Entry 8XBO (X-ray diffraction, 2.53 A resolution); this record covers chain A.

== Chain A ==
Molecule: Benzoylformate decarboxylase
From: Pseudomonas putida
UniProtKB: P20906 (MDLC_PSEPU); numbering as in UniProt (aligned over 1-528)
Chain sequence (528 residues; each row starts with the number of its first residue):
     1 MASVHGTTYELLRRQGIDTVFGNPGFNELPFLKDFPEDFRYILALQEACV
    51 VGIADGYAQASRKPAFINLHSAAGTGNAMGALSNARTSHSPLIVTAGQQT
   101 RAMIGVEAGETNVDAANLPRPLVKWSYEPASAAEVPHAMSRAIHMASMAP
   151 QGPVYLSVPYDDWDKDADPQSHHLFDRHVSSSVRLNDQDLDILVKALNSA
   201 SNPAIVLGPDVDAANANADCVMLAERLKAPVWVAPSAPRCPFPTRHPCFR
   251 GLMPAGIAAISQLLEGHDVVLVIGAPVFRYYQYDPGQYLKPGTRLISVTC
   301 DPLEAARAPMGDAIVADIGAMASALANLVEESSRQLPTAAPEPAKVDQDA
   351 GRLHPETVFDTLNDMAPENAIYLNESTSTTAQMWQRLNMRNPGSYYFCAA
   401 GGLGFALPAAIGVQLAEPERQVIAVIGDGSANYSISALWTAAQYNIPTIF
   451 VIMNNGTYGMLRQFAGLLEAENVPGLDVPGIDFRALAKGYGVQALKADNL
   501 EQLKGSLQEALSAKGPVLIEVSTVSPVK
Not modelled in the structure: 1, 527-528
Construct notes: variant Phe26 (Ser in P20906), Arg86 (Trp in P20906), Thr87 (Asn in P20906), Gly109 (Leu in P20906), Glu110 (Leu in P20906), Tyr281 (His in P20906), Met460 (Ala in P20906), Gln463 (Trp in P20906), Leu467 (Val in P20906)
Ion coordination: Mg2+: Asp428, Asn455, Thr457 (together with thiamine diphosphate)
Small-molecule neighbours: thiamine diphosphate (TPP): Glu375, Ser376, Thr377, Ser378, Thr379, Gly401, Gly402, Leu403, Gly427, Asp428, Gly429, Ser430, Tyr433, Asn455, Thr457, Tyr458, Gly459, Met460, Leu461
Curated features (UniProtKB/Swiss-Prot):
  - binding site (Mg(2+)): Asn117, Leu118, Arg120
  - binding site (Ca(2+)): Asp428, Asn455, Thr457

== Summary ==
Ligands of chain A: thiamine diphosphate. Asp428, Asn455 and Thr457 coordinate Mg2+. From UniProt: 3
Mg2+-binding residues and 3 Ca2+-binding residues.
Chain A is Benzoylformate decarboxylase (Pseudomonas putida); the structure, Crystal structure of activity
improved formolase variant K6, was determined by X-ray diffraction (same publication as 8XBQ and 8XBR).
